Entry 1JEY (X-ray diffraction, 2.50 A resolution); this record covers chains D and B of the 4 polymer chains in the assembly.

== Chain D ==
Molecule: 34-nt DNA strand
Sequence (34 nucleotides; row label = number of the first residue in the row):
     1 CGCGCCCAGC TTTCCCAGCT AATAAACTAA AAAC
Disordered / not traced: 1-3

== Chain B ==
Molecule: Ku80
Source organism: Homo sapiens
UniProtKB: P13010 (KU86_HUMAN); residues 1-565 here correspond to UniProt positions 0-564 (UniProt number = residue number - 1)
Sequence (565 residues; each row starts with the number of its first residue):
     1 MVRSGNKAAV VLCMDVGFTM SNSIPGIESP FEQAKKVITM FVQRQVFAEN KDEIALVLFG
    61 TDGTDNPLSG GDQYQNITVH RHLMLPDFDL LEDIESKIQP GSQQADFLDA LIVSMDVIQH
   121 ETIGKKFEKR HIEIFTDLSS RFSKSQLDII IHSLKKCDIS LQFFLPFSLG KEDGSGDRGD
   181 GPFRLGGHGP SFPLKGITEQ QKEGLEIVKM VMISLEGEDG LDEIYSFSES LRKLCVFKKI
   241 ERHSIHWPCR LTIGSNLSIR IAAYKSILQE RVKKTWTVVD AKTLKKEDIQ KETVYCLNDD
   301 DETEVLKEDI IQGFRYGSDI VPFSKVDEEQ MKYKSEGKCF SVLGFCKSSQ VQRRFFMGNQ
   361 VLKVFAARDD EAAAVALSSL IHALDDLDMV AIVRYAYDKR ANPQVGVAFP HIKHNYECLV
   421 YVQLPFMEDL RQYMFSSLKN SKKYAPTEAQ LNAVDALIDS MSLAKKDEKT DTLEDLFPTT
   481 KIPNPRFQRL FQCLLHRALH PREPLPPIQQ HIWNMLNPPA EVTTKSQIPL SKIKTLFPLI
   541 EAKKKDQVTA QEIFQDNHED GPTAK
Disordered / not traced: 1-5, 171-180, 546-565

== Interface between chain D and chain B ==
Residue-residue contacts (21; chain D residue first):
  DC10(D) / Lys-126(B)  salt bridge to the phosphate
  DT11(D) / Lys-7(B)  salt bridge to the phosphate
  DT11(D) / Lys-125(B)  phosphate contact
  DT11(D) / Lys-126(B)  hydrogen bond to the phosphate
  DT12(D) / Glu-53(B)  base contact
  DT12(D) / Leu-85(B)  hydrogen bond to the base
  DT12(D) / Lys-125(B)  base contact
  DA22(D) / Arg-242(B)  salt bridge to the phosphate
  DA22(D) / Ile-245(B)  phosphate contact
  DT23(D) / Lys-265(B)  salt bridge to the phosphate
  DT23(D) / Tyr-397(B)  sugar contact
  DT23(D) / Arg-400(B)  base contact
  DA24(D) / Lys-265(B)  salt bridge to the phosphate
  DA24(D) / Gln-360(B)  phosphate contact
  DA24(D) / Tyr-397(B)  sugar contact
  DA24(D) / Arg-400(B)  hydrogen bond to the base
  DA25(D) / Arg-400(B)  hydrogen bond to the sugar
  DA25(D) / Ala-401(B)  phosphate contact
  DA25(D) / Asn-402(B)  hydrogen bond to the phosphate
  DC27(D) / Lys-325(B)  salt bridge to the phosphate
  DA29(D) / Lys-291(B)  salt bridge to the phosphate
Also at the interface, not in a pair above, chain D (11 interface residues in all): DA21, DA26
Also at the interface, not in a pair above, chain B (17 interface residues in all): Met-84, Lys-332

== Summary ==
11 residues of chain D face 17 of chain B across their interface, with 5 hydrogen bonds and 7 salt bridges.
Among the polar pairs are DT12(D)/Leu-85(B), DA24(D)/Arg-400(B) and DA25(D)/Arg-400(B).
Here chain D is a 34-nt DNA strand and chain B is Ku80 (Homo sapiens). Entry 1JEY (Crystal Structure of the Ku
heterodimer bound to DNA) was determined by X-ray diffraction together with 1JEQ from the same study.
